PDB entry 1SL2 | X-ray diffraction, 2.30 A resolution | chains P and A of the 4 polymer chains in the assembly

Chain P:
Molecule: 22-nt DNA strand
Sequence (22 nucleotides; numbered 1 to 22; the number before each row is that of its first residue):
     1 CGAAAACGACGGCCAGTGCCTX
Not modelled in the structure: 1-13
Modified positions: 2DA (2',3'-dideoxyadenosine-5'-monophosphate) at position 22

Chain A:
Name: DNA polymerase
From: Enterobacteria phage T7
Notes: EC 2.7.7.7; engineered mutation(s): DEL(118-123)
UniProt: P00581 (DPOL_BPT7); numbering as in UniProt; present here: 1-117, 124-704
Chain sequence (698 residues; numbered 1 to 704; 6 numbers in that range are skipped by the numbering (no residue carries them; nothing is unmodelled there); the number before each row is that of its first residue):
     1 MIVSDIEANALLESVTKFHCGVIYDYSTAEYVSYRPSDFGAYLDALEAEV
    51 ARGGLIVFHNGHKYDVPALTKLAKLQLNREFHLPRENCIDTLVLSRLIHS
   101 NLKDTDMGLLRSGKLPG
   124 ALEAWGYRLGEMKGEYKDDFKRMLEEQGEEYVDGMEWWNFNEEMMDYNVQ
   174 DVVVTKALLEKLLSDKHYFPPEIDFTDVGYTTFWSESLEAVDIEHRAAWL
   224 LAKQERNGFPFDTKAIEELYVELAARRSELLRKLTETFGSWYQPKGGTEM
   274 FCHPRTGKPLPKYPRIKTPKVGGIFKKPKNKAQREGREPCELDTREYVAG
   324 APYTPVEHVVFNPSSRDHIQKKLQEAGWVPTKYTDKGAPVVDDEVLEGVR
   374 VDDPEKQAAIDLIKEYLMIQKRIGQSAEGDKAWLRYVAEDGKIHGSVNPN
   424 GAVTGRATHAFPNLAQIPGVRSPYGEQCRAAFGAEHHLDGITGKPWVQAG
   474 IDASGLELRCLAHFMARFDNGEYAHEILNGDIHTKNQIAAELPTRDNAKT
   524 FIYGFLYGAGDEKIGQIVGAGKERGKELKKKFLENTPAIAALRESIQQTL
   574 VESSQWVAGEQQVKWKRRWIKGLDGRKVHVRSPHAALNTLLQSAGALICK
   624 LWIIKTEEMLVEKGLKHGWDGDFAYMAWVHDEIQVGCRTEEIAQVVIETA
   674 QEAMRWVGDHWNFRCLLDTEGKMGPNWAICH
Not modelled in the structure: 298-314, 531-533, 576-586
Ion coordination: Mg2+ site 1: Asp-475, Asp-654 (together with 2',3'-dideoxyadenosine-5'-triphosphate); Mg2+ site 2: Ala-476, Asp-654 (together with 2',3'-dideoxyadenosine-5'-triphosphate)
Ligand contacts: 2',3'-dideoxyadenosine-5'-triphosphate (DAD): Arg-429, Asp-475, Ala-476, Ser-477, Gly-478, Leu-479, Glu-480, His-506, Arg-518, Lys-522, Thr-523, Tyr-526, Tyr-530, Asp-654
Swiss-Prot annotation at these positions:
  - binding site (Mg(2+)): Asp-5, Glu-7, Asp-174, Asp-475, Ala-476, Asp-654
  - binding site (substrate): His-506, Arg-518, Lys-522, Tyr-526

How chain P and chain A interact:
Residue-residue contacts - 25 pairs, chain P then chain A:
  DT17(P) with Thr-357(A), hydrogen bond to the phosphate; Lys-359(A), phosphate contact; Ala-361(A), phosphate contact
  DG18(P) with Arg-339(A), hydrogen bond to the phosphate; Val-363(A), phosphate contact; Val-364(A), hydrogen bond to the phosphate; Asp-365(A), sugar contact
  DC19(P) with Asp-365(A), phosphate contact; Asp-366(A), hydrogen bond to the phosphate; Lys-394(A), hydrogen bond to the base
  DC20(P) with Lys-394(A), sugar contact; Arg-395(A), salt bridge to the phosphate; Gln-439(A), hydrogen bond to the base; Pro-441(A), phosphate contact
  DT21(P) with Ala-438(A), sugar contact; Gln-439(A), sugar contact; Ile-440(A), sugar contact; Pro-441(A), phosphate contact; Gly-442(A), hydrogen bond to the phosphate; Ser-445(A), phosphate contact
  2DA_22(P) with Arg-429(A), base contact; Arg-452(A), salt bridge to the phosphate; Val-652(A), sugar contact; His-653(A), sugar contact; His-704(A), salt bridge to the phosphate
Other interface residues (no listed pair), chain P (7 interface residues in all): DG16
Other interface residues (no listed pair), chain A (24 interface residues in all): Met-391, Asp-654, Glu-655

In short:
7 residues of chain P face 24 of chain A across their interface; the contacts include 7 hydrogen bonds and 3
salt bridges. Polar pairs include DC19(P)/Lys-394(A), DC20(P)/Gln-439(A) and DT17(P)/Thr-357(A). Ligands of
chain A: 2',3'-dideoxyadenosine-5'-triphosphate.
Chain P is a 22-nt DNA strand and chain A is DNA polymerase (Enterobacteria phage T7); the structure, Ternary
5' complex of T7 DNA polymerase with a DNA primer/template containing a cis-syn thymine dimer ..., was
determined by X-ray diffraction (same publication as 1SKS, 1SKW, 1SL0 and 1SL1).
